PDB entry 4KLO | X-ray diffraction, 1.84 A resolution | chains P and A of the 4 polymer chains in the assembly

# Chain P
Molecule: 11-nt DNA strand
Sequence (11 nucleotides; row label = number of the first residue in the row):
     1 GCTGATGCGC C
Metal / ion sites: Na+ site 1: DG9 (shared with Thr-101(A), Val-103(A), Ile-106(A) of chain A); Na+ site 2: DC10, DC11 (shared with Asp-190(A), Asp-192(A), Asp-256(A) of chain A); Mg2+ site 1: DC11 (together with pyrophosphate)

# Chain A
Name: DNA polymerase beta
From: Homo sapiens
Notes: EC 2.7.7.7, 4.2.99.-
UniProtKB: P06746 (DPOLB_HUMAN); numbering as in UniProt (aligned over 1-335)
Amino-acid sequence (335 residues; row label = number of the first residue in the row):
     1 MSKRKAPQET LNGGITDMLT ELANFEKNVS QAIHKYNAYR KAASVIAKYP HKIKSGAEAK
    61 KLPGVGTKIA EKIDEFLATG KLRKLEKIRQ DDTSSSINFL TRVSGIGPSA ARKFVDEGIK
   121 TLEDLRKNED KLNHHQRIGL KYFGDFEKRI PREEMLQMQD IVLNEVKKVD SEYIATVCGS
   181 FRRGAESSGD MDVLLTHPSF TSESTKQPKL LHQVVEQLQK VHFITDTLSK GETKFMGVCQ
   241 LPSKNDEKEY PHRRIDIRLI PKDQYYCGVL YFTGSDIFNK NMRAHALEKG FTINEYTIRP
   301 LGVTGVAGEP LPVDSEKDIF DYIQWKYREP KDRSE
Unresolved in the structure: 1-9
UniProt features mapped onto this chain:
  - region: Arg-183 to Asp-192 (DNA-binding)
  - active site: Lys-72 (Nucleophile)
  - binding site (K(+)): Lys-60, Leu-62, Val-65, Thr-101, Val-103, Ile-106
  - binding site (Na(+)): Lys-60, Leu-62, Val-65, Thr-101, Val-103, Ile-106
  - binding site (dATP): Arg-149, Ser-180, Arg-183, Gly-189, Asp-190
  - binding site (dCTP): Arg-149, Ser-180, Arg-183, Gly-189, Asp-190
  - binding site (dGTP): Arg-149, Ser-180, Arg-183, Gly-189, Asp-190, Asp-192
  - binding site (dTTP): Arg-149, Ser-180, Arg-183, Gly-189, Asp-190
  - binding site (Mg(2+)): Asp-190, Asp-192, Asp-256
  - modified residue: Lys-72 (N6-acetyllysine), Arg-83 (Omega-N-methylarginine), Arg-152 (Omega-N-methylarginine)
  - cross-link (Glycyl lysine isopeptide (Lys-Gly)): Lys-41 (interchain with G-Cter in ubiquitin), Lys-61 (interchain with G-Cter in ubiquitin), Lys-81 (interchain with G-Cter in ubiquitin)
  - natural variant: Leu-22 (L22P: Found in a gastric cancer sample; uncertain significance), Tyr-39 (Y39C: Found in a gastric cancer sample; uncertain significance), Gly-118 (G118V: Decreased DNA-directed DNA polymerase activity), Arg-137 (R137Q: Decreased function in base-excision repair), Arg-149 (R149I: Decreased DNA-directed DNA polymerase activity), Asp-160 (D160N: Found in a gastric cancer sample; uncertain significance), Cys-239 (C239R: Found in a gastric cancer sample; uncertain significance), Lys-289 (K289M: Found in a colon cancer sample; uncertain significance), Asn-294 (N294D: Found in a gastric cancer sample; uncertain significance), Glu-295 (E295K: Found in a gastric cancer sample; uncertain significance)
  - mutagenesis: Phe-25 (F25W: No effect on 5'-dRP lyase activity. Decreased ssDNA binding), His-34 (H34G: Decreased 5'-dRP lyase activity. Decreased ssDNA binding), Lys-35 (K35A: Decreased 5'-dRP lyase activity. Decreased ssDNA binding. Loss of 5'-dRP lyase activity; when associated with A-68 and A-72. Decreased ssDNA binding; when associated with A-68 and A-72 ...), Tyr-39 (Y39F: No effect on 5'-dRP lyase activity; Y39Q: Abolishes DNA polymerase and 5'-dRP lyase activity), Lys-41 (K41R: Abolishes ubiquitination; when associated with R-61 and R-81), Lys-60 (K60A: Decreased 5'-dRP lyase activity. Decreased ssDNA binding), Lys-61 (K61R: Abolishes ubiquitination; when associated with R-41 and R-81), Lys-68 (K68A: No effect on 5'-dRP lyase activity. Decreased ssDNA binding. Loss of 5'-dRP lyase activity; when associated with A-35 and A-72. Decreased ssDNA binding; when associated with A-35 and A-72 ...), Glu-71 (E71Q: No effect on 5'-dRP lyase activity. No effect on structure shown by circular dichroism. No effect on ssDNA binding), Lys-72 (K72A: Severely reduced 5'-dRP lyase activity. Does not affect ssDNA binding. Loss of 5'-dRP lyase activity; when associated with A-35 and A-68. Decreased ssDNA binding ...), Glu-75 (E75A: Slightly decreased 5'-dRP lyase activity. Decreased ssDNA binding. No effect on structure shown by circular dichroism), Lys-81 (K81R: Abolishes ubiquitination; when associated with R-41 and R-61), 5 further mutagenesis entries in UniProt
Metal / ion sites: Na+ site 1: Lys-60, Leu-62, Val-65 (shared with 1 residue of chain D); Na+ site 2: Thr-101, Val-103, Ile-106 (shared with DG9(P) of chain P); Na+ site 3: Asp-190, Asp-192, Asp-256 (shared with DC10(P), DC11(P) of chain P); Mg2+: Asp-190, Asp-192 (together with pyrophosphate) (shared with DC11(P) of chain P)
Residues lining bound ligands: pyrophosphate (PPV): Arg-149, Gly-179, Ser-180, Arg-183, Ser-188, Gly-189, Asp-190, Asp-192, Ser-275

# Chain P / chain A interface
Pairs across the interface (29):
  DG7(P) / Ser-109(A)  phosphate contact
  DC8(P) / Gly-105(A)  phosphate contact
  DC8(P) / Gly-107(A)  hydrogen bond to the phosphate
  DC8(P) / Pro-108(A)  phosphate contact
  DC8(P) / Ser-109(A)  hydrogen bond to the phosphate
  DC8(P) / Ala-110(A)  hydrogen bond to the phosphate
  DG9(P) / Val-103(A)  phosphate contact
  DG9(P) / Ser-104(A)  phosphate contact
  DG9(P) / Gly-105(A)  hydrogen bond to the phosphate
  DG9(P) / Ile-106(A)  phosphate contact
  DG9(P) / His-135(A)  sugar contact
  DG9(P) / Met-236(A)  sugar contact
  DG9(P) / Arg-254(A)  phosphate contact
  DC10(P) / Asp-192(A)  phosphate contact
  DC10(P) / Met-236(A)  sugar contact
  DC10(P) / Arg-254(A)  salt bridge to the phosphate
  DC10(P) / Asp-256(A)  sugar contact
  DC10(P) / Tyr-271(A)  hydrogen bond to the base
  DC11(P) / Gly-179(A)  phosphate contact
  DC11(P) / Arg-183(A)  hydrogen bond to the phosphate
  DC11(P) / Asp-190(A)  phosphate contact
  DC11(P) / Asp-192(A)  phosphate contact
  DC11(P) / Tyr-271(A)  sugar contact
  DC11(P) / Phe-272(A)  sugar contact
  DC11(P) / Thr-273(A)  phosphate contact
  DC11(P) / Gly-274(A)  phosphate contact
  DC11(P) / Ser-275(A)  phosphate contact
  DC11(P) / Asp-276(A)  base contact
  DC11(P) / Asn-279(A)  hydrogen bond to the base

# Summary
The interface between chain P and chain A involves 5 residues on one side and 23 on the other; the contacts
include 7 hydrogen bonds and 1 salt bridge. Polar pairs include DC10(P)/Tyr-271(A), DC11(P)/Asn-279(A) and
DC8(P)/Gly-107(A). Bound to chain A: pyrophosphate.
Here chain P is an 11-nt DNA strand and chain A is DNA polymerase beta (Homo sapiens). Entry 4KLO (DNA
polymerase beta matched nick complex with Mg2+ and PPi, 30 min) was determined by X-ray diffraction together
with 4KLD, 4KLE, 4KLF, 4KLG, 4KLH, 4KLI and 8 further entries from the same study.
